Entry 4INQ (X-ray diffraction, 2.20 A resolution); this record covers chain A.

== Chain A ==
Name: Oxysterol-binding protein homolog 3
Source organism: Saccharomyces cerevisiae
Notes: fragment: ORD (OSBP related domain)
Reference sequence: P38713 (OSH3_YEAST); numbering as in UniProt (aligned over 605-996)
Amino-acid sequence (397 residues; each row starts with the number of its first residue):
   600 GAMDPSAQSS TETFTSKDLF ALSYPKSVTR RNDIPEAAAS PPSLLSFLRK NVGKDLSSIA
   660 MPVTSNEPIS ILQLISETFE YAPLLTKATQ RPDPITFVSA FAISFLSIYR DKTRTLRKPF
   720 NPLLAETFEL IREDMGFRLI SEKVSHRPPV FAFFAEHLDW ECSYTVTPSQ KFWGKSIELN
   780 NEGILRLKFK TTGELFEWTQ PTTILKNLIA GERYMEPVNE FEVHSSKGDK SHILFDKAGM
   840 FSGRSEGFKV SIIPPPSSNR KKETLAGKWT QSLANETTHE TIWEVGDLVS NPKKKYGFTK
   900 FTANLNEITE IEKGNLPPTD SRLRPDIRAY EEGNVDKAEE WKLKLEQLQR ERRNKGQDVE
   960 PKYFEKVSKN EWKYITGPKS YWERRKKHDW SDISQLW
Not modelled in the structure: 600-624
Sequence notes: expression tag (600-604)
Residues lining bound ligands: d(+)sn1,2di-O-octanoylglyceryl (PIF; (2R)-3-{[(S)-hydroxy{[(1R,2R,3R,4R,5S,6R)-2,3,5,6-tetrahydroxy-4-(phosphonooxy)cyclohexyl]oxy}phosphoryl]oxy}propane-1,2-diyl dioctanoate): Leu643, Leu655, Ser656, Ser657, Ile658, Ala659, Met660, Asn665, Ile670, Leu673, Lys717, Pro718, Asn720, His745, Arg746, Pro767, Gln769, Leu778, Asn780, Lys941, Glu945, Gln948, Arg949
Reported in the primary citation:
  - binding site for d(+)sn1,2di-O-octanoylglyceryl: Met660, Lys717, Asn720, His745, Arg746, Lys941, Glu945, Arg949
  - conformationally variable residues (side-chain flip): Lys941, Glu945, Arg949, Arg952
  - specificity-determining residues: Leu643, Tyr708, His745, Leu778, Asn780, Arg812 (from molecular simulation)
  - specificity-determining residues: Ser657 (proposed by the authors, not directly observed)
  - mutagenesis - H745A/R746A: abolished growth
  - mutagenesis - S642G/L643G, L673W, N780Y: unchanged growth

== Overview ==
Chain A binds d(+)sn1,2di-O-octanoylglyceryl. From the paper: a binding site for
d(+)sn1,2di-O-octanoylglyceryl at Met660, Lys717 and Asn720 among others; H745A/R746A abolish growth; 4
substitutions were tested in all.
Chain A is Oxysterol-binding protein homolog 3 (Saccharomyces cerevisiae); the structure, Crystal structure of
Osh3 ORD in complex with PI(4)P from Saccharomyces cerevisiae, was determined by X-ray diffraction, deposited
together with 4IAP and 4IC4.
